3UN4 - chains F and G of the 28 polymer chains in the assembly; structure by X-ray diffraction, 3.40 A resolution.

== Chain F ==
Molecule: Proteasome component C1
Organism: Saccharomyces cerevisiae
Notes: EC 3.4.25.1
UniProt: P21242 (PSA3_YEAST); residues -3 to 284 here correspond to UniProt positions 1-288 (UniProt number = residue number + 4)
Chain sequence (288 residues; row label = number of the first residue in the row; numbers below 1 keep their minus sign (Met-3 is residue -3)):
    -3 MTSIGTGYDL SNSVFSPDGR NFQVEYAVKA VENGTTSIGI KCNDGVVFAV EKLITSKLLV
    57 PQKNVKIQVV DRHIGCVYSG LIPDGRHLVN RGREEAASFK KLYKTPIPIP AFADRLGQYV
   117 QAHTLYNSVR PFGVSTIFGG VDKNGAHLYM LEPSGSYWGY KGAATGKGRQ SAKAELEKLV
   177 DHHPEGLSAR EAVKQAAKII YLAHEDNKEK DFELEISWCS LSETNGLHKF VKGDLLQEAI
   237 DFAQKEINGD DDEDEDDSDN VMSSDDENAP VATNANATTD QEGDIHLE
Not modelled in the structure: -3 to 0, 245-284
UniProt features mapped onto this chain:
  - modified residue: Thr-2 (N-acetylthreonine)

== Chain G ==
Molecule: Proteasome component C7-alpha
Organism: Saccharomyces cerevisiae
Notes: EC 3.4.25.1
UniProt: P21243 (PSA6_YEAST); residues -8 to 243 here correspond to UniProt positions 1-252 (UniProt number = residue number + 9)
Chain sequence (252 residues; numbered -8 to 243; the number before each row is that of its first residue; numbers below 1 keep their minus sign (Met-8 is residue -8)):
    -8 MSGAAAASAA GYDRHITIFS PEGRLYQVEY AFKATNQTNI NSLAVRGKDC TVVISQKKVP
    52 DKLLDPTTVS YIFCISRTIG MVVNGPIPDA RNAALRAKAE AAEFRYKYGY DMPCDVLAKR
   112 MANLSQIYTQ RAYMRPLGVI LTFVSVDEEL GPSIYKTDPA GYYVGYKATA TGPKQQEITT
   172 NLENHFKKSK IDHINEESWE KVVEFAITHM IDALGTEFSK NDLEVGVATK DKFFTLSAEN
   232 IEERLVAIAE QD
Not modelled in the structure: -8 to 0

== Chain F / chain G interface ==
Residue-residue contacts - 66 pairs, chain F then chain G:
  Thr2(F) with His6(G)
  Gly3(F) with His6(G)
  Tyr4(F) with Arg5(G); His6(G); Tyr21(G)
  Ser9(F) with Arg126(G)
  Val10(F) with His6(G); Gln18(G)
  Phe11(F) with Gln18(G), hydrogen bond (backbone-side chain); Tyr21(G); Ala22(G), hydrophobic; Ala25(G), hydrophobic; Arg126(G); Pro127(G); Gly129(G)
  Ser12(F) with Tyr21(G)
  Pro13(F) with Tyr21(G), hydrophobic; Lys24(G)
  Gly15(F) with Tyr21(G); Ala25(G); Gln28(G)
  Arg16(F) with Gln28(G)
  Lys37(F) with Asp56(G), salt bridge
  Gln114(F) with Arg82(G), hydrogen bond (side chain-backbone); Asn83(G); Leu86(G)
  Gln117(F) with Pro79(G); Asp80(G); Asn83(G), hydrogen bond; Arg126(G); Leu128(G)
  Thr120(F) with Arg126(G), hydrogen bond (backbone-side chain)
  Leu121(F) with Asn83(G); Tyr124(G); Arg126(G); Leu128(G), hydrophobic
  Tyr122(F) with Tyr124(G); Met125(G), hydrophobic
  Ser150(F) with Pro79(G)
  Gly151(F) with Pro79(G)
  Ser152(F) with Ile78(G); Pro79(G)
  Tyr153(F) with Arg82(G), hydrogen bond (backbone-side chain)
  Trp154(F) with Leu55(G), hydrophobic; Thr59(G); Val60(G), hydrophobic; Ser61(G); Tyr62(G); Ile78(G), hydrophobic; Arg82(G)
  Gly155(F) with Leu55(G); Asp56(G), hydrogen bond (backbone-backbone); Thr59(G), hydrogen bond (backbone-side chain)
  Tyr156(F) with Leu54(G); Leu55(G); Asp56(G)
  Lys157(F) with Lys53(G); Leu54(G), hydrogen bond (backbone-backbone); Leu55(G)
  Gly158(F) with Leu54(G)
  Lys169(F) with Leu54(G)
  Leu172(F) with Leu54(G), hydrophobic
  Glu173(F) with Lys53(G); Leu54(G)
  Val176(F) with Leu54(G), hydrophobic
  Asp177(F) with Lys53(G), salt bridge
Other interface residues (no listed pair), chain F (33 interface residues in all): Asp14, Asp110, Tyr145
Other interface residues (no listed pair), chain G (30 interface residues in all): Asp52, Pro57

== Overview ==
The interface between chain F and chain G involves 33 residues on one side and 30 on the other, with 8
hydrogen bonds and 2 salt bridges. Polar contacts include Lys37(F)-Asp56(G), Asp177(F)-Lys53(G) and
Phe11(F)-Gln18(G).
Here chain F is Proteasome component C1 and chain G is Proteasome component C7-alpha, both from Saccharomyces
cerevisiae. Entry 3UN4 (Yeast 20S proteasome in complex with PR-957 (morpholine)) was determined by X-ray
diffraction, deposited together with 3UN8.
